3CLD - chains A and B of the 4 polymer chains in the assembly; structure by X-ray diffraction, 2.84 A resolution.

# Chain A (and B)
Molecule: Glucocorticoid receptor
From: Homo sapiens
Notes: fragment: ligand binding domain; chain B of this document is another copy of the same molecule, construct and numbering; everything in this record applies to it too
UniProtKB: P04150 (GCR_HUMAN); residue numbers follow UniProt; this construct covers 521-777
Sequence (259 residues; numbered 519 to 777; the number before each row is that of its first residue):
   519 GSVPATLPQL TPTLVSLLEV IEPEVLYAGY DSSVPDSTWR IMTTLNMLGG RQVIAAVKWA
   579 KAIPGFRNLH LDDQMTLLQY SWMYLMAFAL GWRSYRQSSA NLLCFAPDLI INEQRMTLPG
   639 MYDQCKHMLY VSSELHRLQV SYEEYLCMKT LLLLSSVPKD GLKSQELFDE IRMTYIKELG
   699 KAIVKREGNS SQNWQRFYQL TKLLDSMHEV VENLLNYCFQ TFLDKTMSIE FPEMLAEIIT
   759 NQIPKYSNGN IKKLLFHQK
Not modelled in the structure: 519-525, 616-618, 705-709, 777 (chain B: 519-527, 616-618, 705-709, 777)
Differences from the reference sequence: expression tag (519-520); engineered mutation Y602 (Phe in P04150), G638 (Cys in P04150)
Small-molecule neighbours: Fluticasone furoate (GW6; (6alpha,11alpha,14beta,16alpha,17alpha)-6,9-difluoro-17-{[(fluoromethyl)sulfanyl]carbonyl}-11-hydroxy-16-methyl-3-oxoan drosta-1,4-dien-17-yl furan-2-carboxylate): M560, L563, N564, L566, G567, Q570, W600, M601, M604, A605, L608, R611, F623, M639, Q642, C643, M646, L732, Y735, C736, T739, I747, F749, L753

# Interface between chain A and chain B
Pairs across the interface - 16 pairs, chain A then chain B:
  L528(A) - L532(B)
  L528(A) - G583(B)
  L528(A) - I689(B)  hydrophobic
  P530(A) - P530(B)
  P530(A) - L532(B)
  P530(A) - L535(B)  hydrophobic
  L532(A) - L528(B)
  L532(A) - P530(B)
  L535(A) - P530(B)  hydrophobic
  V538(A) - V538(B)  hydrophobic
  V538(A) - I539(B)  hydrophobic
  I539(A) - V538(B)  hydrophobic
  P582(A) - L528(B)
  G583(A) - L528(B)
  I689(A) - L528(B)  hydrophobic
  T692(A) - L528(B)
Interface residues without a listed pair, chain A (14 interface residues in all): P526, T529, T531, E688
Interface residues without a listed pair, chain B (14 interface residues in all): S534, A580, P582, L685, E688, T692

# Overview
The chain A/chain B interface involves 14 residues from each chain. Bound to chain A: Fluticasone furoate.
Both chains are Glucocorticoid receptor (Homo sapiens). Entry 3CLD (Ligand binding domain of the
glucocorticoid receptor complexed with fluticazone furoate) was determined by X-ray diffraction.
